6QH0 - chains A and H of the 4 polymer chains in the assembly; structure by X-ray diffraction, 2.44 A resolution.

# Chain A
Protein: hsRosR DNA binding protein
Organism: Halobacterium salinarum NRC-1
UniProtKB: Q9HSF4 (Q9HSF4_HALSA); residue numbers follow UniProt; this construct covers 6-116
Chain sequence (116 residues; each row starts with the number of its first residue):
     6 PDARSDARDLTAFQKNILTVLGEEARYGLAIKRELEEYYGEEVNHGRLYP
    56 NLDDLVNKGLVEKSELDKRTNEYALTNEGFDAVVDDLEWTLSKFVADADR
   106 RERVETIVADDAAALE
Not modelled in the structure: 6
Sequence notes: expression tag (117-121)

# Chain H
Molecule: 28-nt DNA strand
Sequence (28 nucleotides; numbered 1 to 28; the number before each row is that of its first residue):
     1 GCGAAGTGTCATCCCTCTTACATGACTT

# How chain A and chain H interact
Contacting residue pairs (25):
  Tyr-32(A) / DG6(H)  hydrogen bond to the phosphate
  Tyr-32(A) / DT7(H)  phosphate contact
  Gly-33(A) / DT7(H)  hydrogen bond to the phosphate
  Leu-34(A) / DG6(H)  sugar contact
  Leu-34(A) / DT7(H)  hydrogen bond to the phosphate
  His-50(A) / DT7(H)  hydrogen bond to the base
  His-50(A) / DG8(H)  hydrogen bond to the base
  Gly-51(A) / DT9(H)  base contact
  Gly-51(A) / DC10(H)  base contact
  Tyr-54(A) / DG6(H)  sugar contact
  Tyr-54(A) / DT7(H)  hydrogen bond to the phosphate
  Tyr-54(A) / DG8(H)  phosphate contact
  Asp-58(A) / DG8(H)  phosphate contact
  Lys-68(A) / DG8(H)  salt bridge to the phosphate
  Arg-74(A) / DA4(H)  base contact
  Arg-74(A) / DA5(H)  hydrogen bond to the base
  Arg-74(A) / DG6(H)  sugar contact
  Arg-74(A) / DT7(H)  sugar contact
  Thr-75(A) / DG6(H)  sugar contact
  Thr-75(A) / DT7(H)  phosphate contact
  Asn-76(A) / DG6(H)  phosphate contact
  Asn-76(A) / DT7(H)  hydrogen bond to the phosphate
  Asn-76(A) / DG8(H)  phosphate contact
  Tyr-78(A) / DT7(H)  phosphate contact
  Tyr-78(A) / DG8(H)  phosphate contact
Other interface residues (no listed pair), chain A (14 interface residues in all): Arg-38, Pro-55

# In short
14 residues of chain A face 7 of chain H across their interface; the contacts include 8 hydrogen bonds and 1
salt bridge. Among the polar pairs are His-50(A)/DT7(H), His-50(A)/DG8(H) and Arg-74(A)/DA5(H).
Chain A is hsRosR DNA binding protein (Halobacterium salinarum NRC-1) and chain H is a 28-nt DNA strand; the
structure, The complex structure of hsRosR-S5 (VNG0258H/RosR-S5), was determined by X-ray diffraction together
with 6QFD, 6QIL and 6QUA from the same study.
